4QM6 - chains A and C of the 4 polymer chains in the assembly; structure by X-ray diffraction, 1.50 A resolution.

Chain A:
Name: Metallophosphoesterase
Source organism: Ruminiclostridium thermocellum
UniProt: A3DJ38 (A3DJ38_CLOTH); residue numbers follow UniProt; this construct covers 1-170
Chain sequence (171 residues; numbered 0 to 170; the number before each row is that of its first residue; numbering starts at 0):
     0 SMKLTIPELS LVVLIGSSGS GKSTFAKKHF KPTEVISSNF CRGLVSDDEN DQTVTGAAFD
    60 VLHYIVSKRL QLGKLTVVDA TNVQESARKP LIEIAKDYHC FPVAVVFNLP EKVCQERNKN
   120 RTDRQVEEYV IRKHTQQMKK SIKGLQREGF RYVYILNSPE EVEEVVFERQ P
Sequence notes: expression tag (0); conflict Asn38 (Asp in A3DJ38), Met137 (Leu in A3DJ38)
Bound ions: Mg2+: Ser22 (together with GTP)
Residues lining bound ligands: GTP (guanosine-5'-triphosphate): Ser16, Ser17, Gly18, Ser19, Gly20, Lys21, Ser22, Thr23, Asn38, Asp78, Thr80, Arg116, Arg120, Arg123

Chain C:
Molecule: 5-nt RNA strand
Sequence (5 nucleotides; numbered 1 to 5; the number before each row is that of its first residue):
     1 CCUGU

Interface between chain A and chain C:
Contacting residue pairs - 25 pairs, chain A then chain C:
  Ser37(A) - C2(C)  hydrogen bond to the phosphate
  Asn38(A) - C1(C)  hydrogen bond to the phosphate
  Asn38(A) - C2(C)  phosphate contact
  Arg41(A) - C1(C)  hydrogen bond to the sugar
  Arg41(A) - C2(C)  salt bridge to the phosphate
  Gln51(A) - C1(C)  hydrogen bond to the sugar
  Gln51(A) - U3(C)  hydrogen bond to the base
  Thr52(A) - U3(C)  base contact
  Thr54(A) - C2(C)  sugar contact
  Thr54(A) - U3(C)  base contact
  Gly55(A) - U3(C)  base contact
  Phe58(A) - C2(C)  stacking on the base
  His62(A) - C2(C)  base contact
  Ala79(A) - C2(C)  phosphate contact
  Thr80(A) - C1(C)  phosphate contact
  Thr80(A) - C2(C)  hydrogen bond to the phosphate
  Gln83(A) - C2(C)  hydrogen bond to the sugar
  Gln83(A) - U3(C)  hydrogen bond to the phosphate
  Ala86(A) - C2(C)  base contact
  Arg123(A) - C1(C)  hydrogen bond to the phosphate
  Glu126(A) - G4(C)  base contact
  Tyr128(A) - C1(C)  base contact
  Tyr128(A) - G4(C)  stacking on the base
  Val129(A) - C1(C)  base contact
  His133(A) - C1(C)  hydrogen bond to the base
Other interface residues (no listed pair), chain A (24 interface residues in all): Ser17, Asn81, Pro89, Val125, Arg131, Lys132

Overview:
24 residues of chain A face 4 of chain C across their interface, with 10 hydrogen bonds, 1 salt bridge and 2
aromatic stacking contacts. Polar pairs include Gln51(A)-U3(C), His133(A)-C1(C) and Arg41(A)-C1(C). Ligands of
chain A: GTP.
Chain A is Metallophosphoesterase (Ruminiclostridium thermocellum) and chain C is a 5-nt RNA strand; the
structure, Structure of bacterial polynucleotide kinase bound to GTP and RNA, was determined by X-ray
diffraction, deposited together with 4QM7.
